Entry 9B6Q (electron microscopy, 2.77 A resolution); this record covers chains C and L of the 8 polymer chains in the assembly.

# Chain C
Protein: Capsid protein VP1
From: Adeno-associated virus
UniProt: Q6JC22 (Q6JC22_9VIRU); residue numbers follow UniProt; this construct covers 203-736
Amino-acid sequence (534 residues; row label = number of the first residue in the row):
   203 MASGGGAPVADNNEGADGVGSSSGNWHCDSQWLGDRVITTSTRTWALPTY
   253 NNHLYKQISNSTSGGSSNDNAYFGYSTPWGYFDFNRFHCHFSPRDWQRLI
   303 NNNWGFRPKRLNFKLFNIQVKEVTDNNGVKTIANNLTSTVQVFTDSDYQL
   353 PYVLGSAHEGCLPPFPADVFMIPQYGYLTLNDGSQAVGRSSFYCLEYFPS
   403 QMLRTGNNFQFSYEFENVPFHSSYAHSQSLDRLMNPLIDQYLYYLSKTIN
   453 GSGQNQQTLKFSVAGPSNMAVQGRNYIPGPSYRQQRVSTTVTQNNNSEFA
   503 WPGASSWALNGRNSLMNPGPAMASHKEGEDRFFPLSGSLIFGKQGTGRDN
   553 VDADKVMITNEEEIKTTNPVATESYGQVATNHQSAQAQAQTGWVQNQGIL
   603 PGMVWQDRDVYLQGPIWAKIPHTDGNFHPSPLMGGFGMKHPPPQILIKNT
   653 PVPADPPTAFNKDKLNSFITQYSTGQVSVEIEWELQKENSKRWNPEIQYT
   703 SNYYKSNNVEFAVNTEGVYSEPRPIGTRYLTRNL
Disordered / not traced: 203-218, 326-333, 656-667
Reported in the primary citation:
  - mutagenesis - Q588R: abolished binding to Fab1-1

# Chain L
Protein: Fab1-4 light chain
From: Homo sapiens
Amino-acid sequence (111 residues; numbered 21 to 131; the number before each row is that of its first residue):
    21 QSVLTQPPSASGTPGQRVTISCSGSSSNIGSNPVNWYQQLPGTAPKLLIY
    71 SNNQRPSGVPDRFSGSKSGTSASLAISGLQSEDEADYYCAAWDDSLNGVL
   121 FGGGTKLTVLG
Disulfide bonds: C42-C109

# Interface between chain C and chain L
Contacting residue pairs - 10 pairs, chain C then chain L:
  Q495(C) - Y70(L)  hydrogen bond
  G530(C) - Q74(L)
  R533(C) - Y70(L)  hydrogen bond
  R533(C) - Q74(L)  hydrogen bond
  N704(C) - D114(L)
  Y706(C) - S46(L)
  Y706(C) - S47(L)  hydrogen bond (side chain-backbone)
  Y706(C) - D114(L)
  Y706(C) - S115(L)
  K707(C) - S115(L)
From the paper, about this interface:
  - epitope / paratope residues, chain C: Y706(C)

# Summary
The chain C/chain L interface involves 6 residues from each chain; the contacts include 4 hydrogen bonds.
Among the polar pairs are Q495(C)-Y70(L), R533(C)-Y70(L) and R533(C)-Q74(L). The paper reports that Q588R of
chain C abolishes binding to Fab1-1; the epitope/paratope residue Y706(C).
Chain C is Capsid protein VP1 (Adeno-associated virus) and chain L is Fab1-4 light chain (Homo sapiens); the
structure, Fab1-4 in complex with the capsid of Adeno-associated virus type 9, was determined by electron
microscopy together with 9B6N, 9B6O, 9B6R, 9B6S, 9B6T, 9B7K and 9 further entries from the same study.
